PDB entry 2RGK | X-ray diffraction, 2.50 A resolution | chains A and D of the 6 polymer chains in the assembly

== Chain A (and D) ==
Protein: Uncharacterized sugar isomerase yihS
Source organism: Escherichia coli
Notes: EC 5.-.-.-; chain D of this document is another copy of the same molecule, construct and numbering; everything in this record applies to it too
Reference sequence: P32140 (YIHS_ECOLI); residues 1-413 here = UniProt positions 1-413
Chain sequence (421 residues; each row starts with the number of its first residue):
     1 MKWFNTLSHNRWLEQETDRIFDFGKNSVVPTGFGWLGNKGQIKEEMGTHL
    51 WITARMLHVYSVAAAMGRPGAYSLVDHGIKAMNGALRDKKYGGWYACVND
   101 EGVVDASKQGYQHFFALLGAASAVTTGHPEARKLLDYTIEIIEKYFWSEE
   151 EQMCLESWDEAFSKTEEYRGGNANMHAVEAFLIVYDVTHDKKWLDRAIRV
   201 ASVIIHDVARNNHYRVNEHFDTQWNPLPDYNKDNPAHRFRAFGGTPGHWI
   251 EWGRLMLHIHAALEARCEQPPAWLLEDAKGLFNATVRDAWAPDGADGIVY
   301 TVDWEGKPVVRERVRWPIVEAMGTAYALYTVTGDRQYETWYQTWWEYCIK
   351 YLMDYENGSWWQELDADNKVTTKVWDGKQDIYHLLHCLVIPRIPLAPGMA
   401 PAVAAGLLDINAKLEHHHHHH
Not modelled in the structure: 373-376, 414-421
Differences from the reference sequence: expression tag (414-421)

== How chain A and chain D interact ==
Residue-residue contacts (28):
  Val124(A) with Cys267(D)
  Thr125(A) with Cys267(D)
  Arg132(A) with Arg266(D); Cys267(D); Glu268(D)
  Tyr185(A) with His189(D), hydrogen bond
  Asp186(A) with Arg266(D)
  Val187(A) with Arg266(D)
  Thr188(A) with Lys191(D); Arg266(D), hydrogen bond (backbone-side chain)
  His189(A) with Tyr185(D); His189(D); Asp190(D); Lys191(D), hydrogen bond (backbone-backbone); Arg266(D)
  Asp190(A) with Lys191(D)
  Lys191(A) with Thr188(D), hydrogen bond (side chain-backbone); His189(D); Asp190(D)
  Arg266(A) with Arg132(D); Asp186(D); Val187(D); Thr188(D); His189(D)
  Cys267(A) with Val124(D); Thr125(D); Arg132(D), hydrogen bond (backbone-side chain)
  Glu268(A) with Arg132(D)
Interface residues without a listed pair, chain A (14 interface residues in all): Ala265

== In short ==
14 residues of chain A face 13 of chain D across their interface; the contacts include 5 hydrogen bonds. Among
the polar pairs are Tyr185(A)-His189(D), Thr188(A)-Arg266(D) and Lys191(A)-Thr188(D).
Chain A and chain D are both Uncharacterized sugar isomerase yihS (Escherichia coli); the structure,
Functional annotation of Escherichia coli yihS-encoded protein, was determined by X-ray diffraction together
with 2ZBL from the same study.
